PDB entry 7K9M | X-ray diffraction, 2.50 A resolution | chains A and C of the 3 polymer chains in the assembly

[Chain A]
Protein: Phenylalanine--tRNA ligase alpha subunit
Organism: Mycobacterium tuberculosis (strain ATCC 25618 / H37Rv)
Notes: EC 6.1.1.20
Reference sequence: P9WFU3 (SYFA_MYCTU); residues 1-341 here = UniProt positions 1-341
Sequence (341 residues; numbered 1 to 341; the number before each row is that of its first residue):
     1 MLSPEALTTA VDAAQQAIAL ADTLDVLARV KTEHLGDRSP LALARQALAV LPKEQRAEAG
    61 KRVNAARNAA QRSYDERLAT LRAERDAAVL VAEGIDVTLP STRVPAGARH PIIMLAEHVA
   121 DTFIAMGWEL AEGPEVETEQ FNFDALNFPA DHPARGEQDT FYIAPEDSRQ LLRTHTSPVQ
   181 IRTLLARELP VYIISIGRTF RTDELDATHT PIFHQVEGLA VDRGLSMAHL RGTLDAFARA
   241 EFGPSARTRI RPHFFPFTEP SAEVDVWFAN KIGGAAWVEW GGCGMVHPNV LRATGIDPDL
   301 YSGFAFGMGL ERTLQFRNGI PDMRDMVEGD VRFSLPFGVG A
Disordered / not traced: 1-2
Bound ions: Mg2+ site 1: Gly156, Gln158; Mg2+ site 2: Glu259 (shared with 1 residue of chain B); Mg2+ site 3: Glu263 (shared with 1 residue of chain B)
Small-molecule neighbours: 5'-O-(L-phenylalanylsulfamoyl)adenosine (W5Y): His175, Ser177, Gln180, Arg201, Asp203, Thr208, His209, Thr210, Phe213, Gln215, Glu217, Phe255, Phe257, Thr258, Glu263, Glu279, Trp280, Gly281, Gly282, Cys283, Gly284, Ala305, Phe306, Gly307, Met308, Gly309, Arg312, Met323
Curated features (UniProtKB/Swiss-Prot):
  - binding site (Mg(2+)): Glu259
What the authors report for this chain:
  - binding site for 5'-O-(L-phenylalanylsulfamoyl)adenosine: Arg201, Asp203, His209, Thr210, Phe213, His214, Gln215, Trp280, Glu311, Arg312

[Chain C]
Molecule: tRNA(Phe)
Sequence (77 nucleotides; numbered 1 to 77; the number before each row is that of its first residue):
     1 GGCCAGGUAG CUCAGUCGGU AUGAGCGUCC GCCUGAAAAG CGGAAGGUCG GCGGUUCGAU
    61 CCCGCCCCUG GCCACCA
Disordered / not traced: 1-4, 71-77

[How chain A and chain C interact]
Residue-residue contacts (16):
  Asp37(A) - U20(C)  base contact
  Arg45(A) - G19(C)  sugar contact
  Arg45(A) - U20(C)  phosphate contact
  Arg45(A) - G58(C)  sugar contact
  Gln46(A) - G19(C)  sugar contact
  Gln46(A) - U20(C)  hydrogen bond to the base
  Leu48(A) - G19(C)  base contact
  Ala49(A) - G19(C)  sugar contact
  Arg56(A) - G19(C)  base contact
  Arg56(A) - C57(C)  base contact
  Ala57(A) - C57(C)  sugar contact
  Gly60(A) - C57(C)  base contact
  Lys61(A) - C57(C)  sugar contact
  Asn64(A) - G19(C)  base contact
  Asn64(A) - C57(C)  hydrogen bond to the sugar
  Asn64(A) - G58(C)  hydrogen bond to the sugar

[Overview]
10 residues of chain A and 4 residues of chain C are in contact; the contacts include 3 hydrogen bonds. Polar
contacts include Gln46(A)-U20(C), Asn64(A)-C57(C) and Asn64(A)-G58(C). Bound to chain A:
5'-O-(L-phenylalanylsulfamoyl)adenosine. Curated annotation (UniProt) lists Mg2+-binding residue Glu259(A) on
chain A. The paper reports a binding site for 5'-O-(L-phenylalanylsulfamoyl)adenosine at Arg201(A), Asp203(A)
and His209(A) among others.
Chain A is Phenylalanine--tRNA ligase alpha subunit (Mycobacterium tuberculosis (strain ATCC 25618 / H37Rv))
and chain C is tRNA(Phe); the structure, Crystal structure of the complex of M. tuberculosis PheRS with
cognate precursor tRNA and 5'-O-(N-phenylalanyl)sulfamoyl-adenosine, was determined by X-ray diffraction
together with 7K98, 7KA0 and 7KAB from the same study.
